8JZ7 - chains D and A of the 5 polymer chains in the assembly; structure by electron microscopy, 2.60 A resolution.

# Chain D
Protein: Guanine nucleotide-binding protein G(i) subunit alpha-1
From: Homo sapiens
UniProt: P63096 (GNAI1_HUMAN); numbering as in UniProt (aligned over 1-354)
Chain sequence (354 residues; row label = number of the first residue in the row):
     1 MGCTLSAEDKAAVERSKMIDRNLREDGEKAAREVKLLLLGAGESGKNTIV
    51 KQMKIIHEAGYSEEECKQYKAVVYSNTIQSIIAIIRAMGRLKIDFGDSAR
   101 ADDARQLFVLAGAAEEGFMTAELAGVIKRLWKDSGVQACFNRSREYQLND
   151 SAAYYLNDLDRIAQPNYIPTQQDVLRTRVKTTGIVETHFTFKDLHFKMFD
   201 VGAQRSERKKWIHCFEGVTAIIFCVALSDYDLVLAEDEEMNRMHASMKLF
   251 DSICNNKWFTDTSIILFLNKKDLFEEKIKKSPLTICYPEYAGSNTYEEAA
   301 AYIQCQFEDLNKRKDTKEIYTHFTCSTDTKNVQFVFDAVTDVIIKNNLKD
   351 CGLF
Unresolved in the structure: 1, 55-182
Construct notes: engineered mutation Asn47 (Ser in P63096), Ala203 (Gly in P63096), Ala245 (Glu in P63096), Ser326 (Ala in P63096)
UniProt features mapped onto this chain:
  - region: Lys35 to Lys46, Thr48 (G1 motif), Asp173 to Thr181 (G2 motif), Phe196 to Gly202, Gln204, Arg205 (G3 motif), Ile265 to Asp272 (G4 motif), Thr324, Cys325, Thr327 to Thr329 (G5 motif)
  - binding site (GTP): Glu43 to Lys46, Thr48, Ser151, Leu175 to Thr181, Asp200 to Gly202, Gln204, Asn269 to Asp272
  - binding site (Mg(2+)): Thr181
  - modified residue: Arg178 (ADP-ribosylarginine), Gln204 (Deamidated glutamine), Cys351 (ADP-ribosylcysteine)
  - lipidation: Gly2 (N-myristoyl glycine), Cys3 (S-palmitoyl cysteine)
  - natural variant: Gly40 (G40C: In NEDHISB; G40R: In NEDHISB), Gly45 (G45D: In NEDHISB), Thr48 (T48I: In NEDHISB; T48K: In NEDHISB), Gln52 (Q52P: In NEDHISB), Ser75 (deletion: In NEDHISB; uncertain significance), Gln172 (deletion: In NEDHISB), Asp173 (D173V: In NEDHISB), Glu186 to Phe189 (deletion: In NEDHISB; uncertain significance), Cys224 (C224Y: In NEDHISB), Lys270 (K270N: In NEDHISB; K270R: In NEDHISB), Asp272 (D272G: In NEDHISB), Val332 (V332E: In NEDHISB; uncertain significance)
  - mutagenesis: Gly42 (G42R: Abolishes switch to an activated conformation and dissociation from beta and gamma subunits upon GTP binding. Abolishes interaction with RGS family members), Glu116 (E116L: Enhances interaction (inactive GDP-bound) with RGS14), Gln147 (Q147L: Enhances interaction (inactive GDP-bound) with RGS14)

# Chain A
Protein: Hydroxycarboxylic acid receptor 2
From: Homo sapiens
UniProt: Q8TDS4 (HCAR2_HUMAN); numbering as in UniProt (aligned over 1-363)
Chain sequence (397 residues; row label = number of the first residue in the row; numbers below 1 keep their minus sign (Met-33 is residue -33)):
   -33 MKTIIALSYIFCLVFADYKDDDDAHHHHHHHHHHMNRHHLQDHFLEIDKK
    17 NCCVFRDDFIVKVLPPVLGLEFIFGLLGNGLALWIFCFHLKSWKSSRIFL
    67 FNLAVADFLLIICLPFLMDNYVRRWDWKFGDIPCRLMLFMLAMNRQGSII
   117 FLTVVAVDRYFRVVHPHHALNKISNRTAAIISCLLWGITIGLTVHLLKKK
   167 MPIQNGGANLCSSFSICHTFQWHEAMFLLEFFLPLGIILFCSARIIWSLR
   217 QRQMDRHAKIKRAITFIMVVAIVFVICFLPSVVVRIRIFWLLHTSGTQNC
   267 EVYRSVDLAFFITLSFTYMNSMLDPVVYYFSSPSFPNFFSTLINRCLQRK
   317 MTGEPDNNRSTSVELTGDPNKTRGAPEALMANSGEPWSPSYLGPTSP
Unresolved in the structure: -33 to 9, 299-363
Construct notes: initiating methionine (-33); expression tag (-32 to 0)
Cystine bridges: Cys18-Cys183, Cys19-Cys266, Cys100-Cys177
Residues lining bound ligands: FI7 (2-[[2,2-dimethyl-3-[3-(5-oxidanylpyridin-2-yl)-1,2,4-oxadiazol-5-yl]propanoyl]amino]cyclohexene-1-carboxylic acid): Leu83, Tyr87, Leu104, Leu107, Ala108, Arg111, Gln112, Thr159, Leu162, Cys177, Ser178, Ser179, Phe180, His189, Met192, Leu280, Tyr284
UniProt features mapped onto this chain:
  - modified residue: Ser328 (Phosphoserine)
What the authors report for this chain:
  - binding site for FI7: Tyr87, Leu104, Leu107, Ala108, Arg111, Gln112, Thr159, Ser179, Phe180, His189, Met192, Tyr284
  - mutagenesis - L104A, A108L, R111A, Q112A, L158A, F180A: decreased signaling in response to FI7
  - conformationally variable residues (loop rearrangement, side-chain flip): Ser179, His189, Met192
  - specificity-determining residues: Trp91, Leu107, Ser178

# Interface between chain D and chain A
Residue-residue contacts - 27 pairs, chain D then chain A:
  Arg32(D) - His133(A)  hydrogen bond (side chain-backbone)
  Arg32(D) - Ala135(A)
  Arg32(D) - Lys138(A)
  Asp315(D) - His223(A)
  Thr340(D) - Arg218(A)
  Asp341(D) - Arg218(A)  salt bridge
  Ile343(D) - His133(A)
  Ile344(D) - Arg128(A)
  Ile344(D) - Pro132(A)  hydrophobic
  Ile344(D) - Arg218(A)
  Lys345(D) - His223(A)  hydrogen bond
  Asn347(D) - Arg128(A)
  Asn347(D) - Pro132(A)
  Leu348(D) - Val129(A)  hydrophobic
  Asp350(D) - Lys60(A)
  Asp350(D) - Arg128(A)  salt bridge
  Cys351(D) - Arg63(A)
  Cys351(D) - Arg125(A)
  Cys351(D) - Arg128(A)
  Gly352(D) - Arg63(A)
  Gly352(D) - Ser298(A)
  Leu353(D) - Arg125(A)
  Leu353(D) - Ala229(A)
  Leu353(D) - Ile233(A)  hydrophobic
  Phe354(D) - Lys225(A)
  Phe354(D) - Arg228(A)  hydrogen bond (backbone-side chain)
  Phe354(D) - Ser298(A)
Interface residues without a listed pair, chain D (18 interface residues in all): Glu28, Ala31, Leu194, Asp337
Interface residues without a listed pair, chain A (21 interface residues in all): Asp124, Asn137, Ser140, Met220, Phe232
The authors on this interface:
  - residue pairs: Leu194(D)-His133(A) (hydrophobic contact), Thr340(D)-His133(A) (hydrophobic contact), Asp341(D)-Arg218(A) (salt bridge), Ile343(D)-His133(A) (hydrophobic contact), Asn347(D)-Arg128(A) (hydrogen bond), Cys351(D)-Arg63(A) (backbone contact), Phe354(D)-Arg228(A) (hydrogen bond)

# In short
18 residues of chain D and 21 residues of chain A are in contact, with 3 hydrogen bonds and 2 salt bridges.
Among the polar pairs are Asp341(D)-Arg218(A), Asp350(D)-Arg128(A) and Arg32(D)-His133(A). The authors report
hydrophobic contacts between Leu194(D) and His133(A), Thr340(D) and His133(A) and Ile343(D) and His133(A); a
salt bridge between Asp341(D) and Arg218(A); hydrogen bonds between Asn347(D) and Arg128(A) and Phe354(D) and
Arg228(A). From the paper: a binding site for FI7 at Tyr87(A), Leu104(A) and Leu107(A) among others; L104A,
A108L and R111A of chain A, among others, reduce signaling in response to FI7; 6 substitutions were tested in
all.
Chain D is Guanine nucleotide-binding protein G(i) subunit alpha-1 and chain A is Hydroxycarboxylic acid
receptor 2, both from Homo sapiens; the structure, Cryo-EM structure of MK-6892-bound HCAR2 in complex with Gi
protein, was determined by electron microscopy.
